8FS7 - chains A and B of the 11 polymer chains in the assembly; structure by electron microscopy, 2.85 A resolution.

== Chain A ==
Name: Checkpoint protein RAD24
Organism: Saccharomyces cerevisiae
UniProtKB: P32641 (RAD24_YEAST); numbering as in UniProt (aligned over 1-545)
Amino-acid sequence (545 residues; each row starts with the number of its first residue):
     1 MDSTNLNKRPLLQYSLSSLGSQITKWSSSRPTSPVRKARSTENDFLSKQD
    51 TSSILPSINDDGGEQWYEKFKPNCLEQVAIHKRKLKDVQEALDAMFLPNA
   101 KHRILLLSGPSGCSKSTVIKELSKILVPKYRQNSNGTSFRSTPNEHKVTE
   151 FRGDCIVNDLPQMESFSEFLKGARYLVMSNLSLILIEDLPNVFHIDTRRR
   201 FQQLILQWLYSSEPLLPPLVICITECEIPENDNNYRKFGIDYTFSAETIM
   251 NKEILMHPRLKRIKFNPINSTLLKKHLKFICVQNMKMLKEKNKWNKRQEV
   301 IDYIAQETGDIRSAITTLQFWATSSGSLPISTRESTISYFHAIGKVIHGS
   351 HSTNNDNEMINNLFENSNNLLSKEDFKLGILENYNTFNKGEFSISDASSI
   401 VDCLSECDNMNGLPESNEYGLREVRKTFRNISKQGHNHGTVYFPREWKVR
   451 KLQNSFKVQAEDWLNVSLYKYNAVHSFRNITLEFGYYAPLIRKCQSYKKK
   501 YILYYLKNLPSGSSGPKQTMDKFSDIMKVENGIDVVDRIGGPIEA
Not modelled in the structure: 1-62, 135-145, 500-532
UniProt features mapped onto this chain:
  - binding site (ATP): Gly109 to Ser116
  - mutagenesis: Lys115 (K115E: Reduces NTP-binding and hydrolysis. Shows DNA damage sensitivity; K115R: No effect on NTP-binding and hydrolysis. Resistant to DNA damage)
Bound ions: Mg2+: Ser116 (together with ATP-gamma-S)
Small-molecule neighbours: ATP-gamma-S (AGS; phosphothiophosphoric acid-adenylate ester): Tyr67, Phe70, Lys71, Pro72, Gln77, Val78, Ala79, Ser111, Gly112, Cys113, Ser114, Lys115, Ser116, Thr117, Glu187, Thr224, His276, Ile311, Arg312, Ile315
What the authors report for this chain:
  - binding site for Template strand: Met163
  - binding site for Primer strand 1: Arg199

== Chain B ==
Name: Replication factor C subunit 4
Organism: Saccharomyces cerevisiae
UniProtKB: P40339 (RFC4_YEAST); residue numbers follow UniProt; this construct covers 1-323
Amino-acid sequence (323 residues; row label = number of the first residue in the row):
     1 MSKTLSLQLPWVEKYRPQVLSDIVGNKETIDRLQQIAKDGNMPHMIISGM
    51 PGIGKTTSVHCLAHELLGRSYADGVLELNASDDRGIDVVRNQIKHFAQKK
   101 LHLPPGKHKIVILDEADSMTAGAQQALRRTMELYSNSTRFAFACNQSNKI
   151 IEPLQSRCAILRYSKLSDEDVLKRLLQIIKLEDVKYTNDGLEAIIFTAEG
   201 DMRQAINNLQSTVAGHGLVNADNVFKIVDSPHPLIVKKMLLASNLEDSIQ
   251 ILRTDLWKKGYSSIDIVTTSFRVTKNLAQVKESVRLEMIKEIGLTHMRIL
   301 EGVGTYLQLASMLAKIHKLNNKA
Not modelled in the structure: 1-4
UniProt features mapped onto this chain:
  - binding site (ATP): Val12, Val24, Gly49 to Thr57, Asn145, Arg203
Bound ions: Mg2+: Thr56 (together with ATP-gamma-S)
Small-molecule neighbours:
  - ATP-gamma-S (AGS; phosphothiophosphoric acid-adenylate ester), molecule 1: Val12, Glu13, Tyr15, Arg16, Pro17, Asp22, Ile23, Val24, Gly25, Met50, Pro51, Gly52, Ile53, Gly54, Lys55, Thr56, Thr57, Asn145, Leu166, Arg174, Met202, Arg203
  - ATP-gamma-S (AGS), molecule 2: Arg128, Glu132, Pro153, Arg157
What the authors report for this chain:
  - binding site for Template strand: Arg90

== Chain A / chain B interface ==
Residue-residue contacts (82; chain A residue first):
  Gly63(A) with Asn41(B); Arg139(B)
  Gln65(A) with Pro43(B); His44(B); Arg139(B)
  Tyr67(A) with Ser135(B)
  Glu68(A) with Ser135(B)
  Ser111(A) with Glu152(B); Pro153(B)
  Glu150(A) with Arg129(B), salt bridge
  Arg152(A) with Arg129(B)
  Asp154(A) with Arg90(B); Lys94(B); Arg129(B)
  Ile156(A) with Arg90(B); Asn91(B)
  Gln162(A) with Arg90(B)
  Glu187(A) with Arg128(B), salt bridge
  Asp188(A) with Arg129(B), salt bridge
  Asn191(A) with Ile86(B); Gly122(B)
  Phe193(A) with Ala121(B), hydrophobic; Gly122(B); Gln125(B)
  Thr224(A) with Pro153(B)
  Pro229(A) with Asn148(B); Lys149(B); Ile151(B)
  Glu230(A) with Lys149(B)
  Asn231(A) with Thr120(B)
  Phe244(A) with Gln125(B)
  Asp310(A) with Ser156(B), hydrogen bond
  Arg312(A) with Glu132(B), salt bridge; Ser156(B), hydrogen bond; Arg157(B)
  Ser313(A) with Ser156(B)
  Thr316(A) with Ser156(B)
  Phe320(A) with Arg32(B), hydrogen bond (backbone-side chain); Ile36(B), hydrophobic; Ala159(B), hydrophobic; Leu161(B), hydrophobic
  Thr323(A) with Arg32(B), hydrogen bond
  Ser324(A) with Arg32(B); Gln35(B)
  Ser325(A) with Gln35(B), hydrogen bond (backbone-side chain)
  Ser327(A) with Glu28(B)
  Leu328(A) with Glu28(B); Thr29(B); Arg32(B)
  Pro329(A) with Glu28(B)
  Ser331(A) with Arg162(B), hydrogen bond
  Thr332(A) with Arg162(B)
  Arg333(A) with Glu152(B); Gln155(B); Ser156(B); Ile160(B)
  Thr336(A) with Glu152(B), hydrogen bond
  Asn357(A) with Lys275(B); Leu277(B); Glu282(B); Arg285(B)
  Asn361(A) with Lys275(B), hydrogen bond (side chain-backbone)
  Glu365(A) with Asn148(B)
  Asn366(A) with Asn148(B)
  Glu406(A) with Lys290(B), salt bridge
  Asn409(A) with Met297(B)
  Asn411(A) with Met297(B), hydrogen bond
  Glu415(A) with Phe271(B); Ile289(B); Ile292(B); Gly293(B); His296(B), salt bridge
  Glu418(A) with Phe271(B); Lys275(B), salt bridge
  Tyr419(A) with Leu286(B); Ile289(B); Lys290(B)
  Arg422(A) with Arg285(B); Leu286(B); Ile289(B)
  Glu423(A) with Leu286(B)
  Lys426(A) with Leu286(B)
Interface residues without a listed pair, chain A (59 interface residues in all): Phe151, Gly153, Glu225, Cys226, Glu227, Ile228, Gly326, Ser335, Asn355, Asp356, Met410, Pro414
Interface residues without a listed pair, chain B (57 interface residues in all): Asp87, His108, Ser118, Met119, Leu133, Cys158, Val267, Asn276, Ser283, Glu287, Leu294, Glu301

== Overview ==
Chain A and chain B form an interface of 59 and 57 residues respectively; the contacts include 9 hydrogen
bonds and 7 salt bridges. Polar pairs include Glu150(A)-Arg129(B), Glu187(A)-Arg128(B) and
Asp188(A)-Arg129(B). From the paper: a binding site for Template strand at Met163(A) and Arg90(B); a binding
site for Primer strand 1 at Arg199(A).
Here chain A is Checkpoint protein RAD24 and chain B is Replication factor C subunit 4, both from
Saccharomyces cerevisiae. Entry 8FS7 (Structure of S. cerevisiae Rad24-RFC loading the 9-1-1 clamp onto a
10-nt gapped DNA in step ...) was determined by electron microscopy together with 8FS3, 8FS4, 8FS5, 8FS6 and
8FS8 from the same study.
